Entry 1N8R (X-ray diffraction, 3.00 A resolution); this record covers chains A and E of the 30 polymer chains in the assembly.

Chain A:
Molecule: 23S ribosomal RNA
From: Haloarcula marismortui
Sequence (2922 nucleotides; each row starts with the number of its first residue):
     2 UUGGCUACUAUGCCAGCUGGUGGAUUGCUCGGCUCAGGCGCUGAUGAAGG
    52 ACGUGCCAAGCUGCGAUAAGCCAUGGGGAGCCGCACGGAGGCGAAGAACC
   102 AUGGAUUUCCGAAUGAGAAUCUCUCUAACAAUUGCUUCGCGCAAUGAGGA
   152 ACCCCGAGAACUGAAACAUCUCAGUAUCGGGAGGAACAGAAAACGCAAUG
   202 UGAUGUCGUUAGUAACCGCGAGUGAACGCGAUACAGCCCAAACCGAAGCC
   252 CUCACGGGCAAUGUGGUGUCAGGGCUACCUCUCAUCAGCCGACCGUCUCG
   302 ACGAAGUCUCUUGGAACAGAGCGUGAUACAGGGUGACAACCCCGUACUCG
   352 AGACCAGUACGACGUGCGGUAGUGCCAGAGUAGCGGGGGUUGGAUAUCCC
   402 UCGCGAAUAACGCAGGCAUCGACUGCGAAGGCUAAACACAACCUGAGACC
   452 GAUAGUGAACAAGUAGUGUGAACGAACGCUGCAAAGUACCCUCAGAAGGG
   502 AGGCGAAAUAGAGCAUGAAAUCAGUUGGCGAUCGAGCGACAGGGCAUACA
   552 AGGUCCCUCGACGAAUGACCGACGCGCGAGCGUCCAGUAAGACUCACGGG
   602 AAGCCGAUGUUCUGUCGUACGUUUUGAAAAACGAGCCAGGGAGUGUGUCU
   652 GCAUGGCAAGUCUAACCGGAGUAUCCGGGGAGGCACAGGGAAACCGACAU
   702 GGCCGCAGGGCUUUGCCCGAGGGCCGCCGUCUUCAAGGGCGGGGAGCCAU
   752 GUGGACACGACCCGAAUCCGGACGAUCUACGCAUGGACAAGAUGAAGCGU
   802 GCCGAAAGGCACGUGGAAGUCUGUUAGAGUUGGUGUCCUACAAUACCCUC
   852 UCGUGAUCUAUGUGUAGGGGUGAAAGGCCCAUCGAGUCCGGCAACAGCUG
   902 GUUCCAAUCGAAACAUGUCGAAGCAUGACCUCCGCCGAGGUAGUCUGUGA
   952 GGUAGAGCGACCGAUUGGUGUGUCCGCCUCCGAGAGGAGUCGGCACACCU
  1002 GUCAAACUCCAAACUUACAGACGCCGUUUGACGCGGGGAUUCCGGUGCGC
  1052 GGGGUAAGCCUGUGUACCAGGAGGGGAACAACCCAGAGAUAGGUUAAGGU
  1102 CCCCAAGUGUGGAUUAAGUGUAAUCCUCUGAAGGUGGUCUCGAGCCCUAG
  1152 ACAGCCGGGAGGUGAGCUUAGAAGCAGCUACCCUCUAAGAAAAGCGUAAC
  1202 AGCUUACCGGCCGAGGUUUGAGGCGCCCAAAAUGAUCGGGACUCAAAUCC
  1252 ACCACCGAGACCUGUCCGUACCACUCAUACUGGUAAUCGAGUAGAUUGGC
  1302 GCUCUAAUUGGAUGGAAGUAGGGGUGAAAACUCCUAUGGACCGAUUAGUG
  1352 ACGAAAAUCCUGGCCAUAGUAGCAGCGAUAGUCGGGUGAGAACCCCGACG
  1402 GCCUAAUGGAUAAGGGUUCCUCAGCACUGCUGAUCAGCUGAGGGUUAGCC
  1452 GGUCCUAAGUCAUACCGCAACUCGACUAUGACGAAAUGGGAAACGGGUUA
  1502 AUAUUCCCGUGCCACUAUGCAGUGAAAGUUGACGCCCUGGGGUCGAUCAC
  1552 GCUGGGCAUUCGCCCAGUCGAACCGUCCAACUCCGUGGAAGCCGUAAUGG
  1602 CAGGAAGCGGACGAACGGCGGCAUAGGGAAACGUGAUUCAACCUGGGGCC
  1652 CAUGAAAAGACGAGCAUAGUGUCCGUACCGAGAACCGACACAGGUGUCCA
  1702 UGGCGGCGAAAGCCAAGGCCUGUCGGGAGCAACCAACGUUAGGGAAUUCG
  1752 GCAAGUUAGUCCCGUACCUUCGGAAGAAGGGAUGCCUGCUCCGGAACGGA
  1802 GCAGGUCGCAGUGACUCGGAAGCUCGGACUGUCUAGUAACAACAUAGGUG
  1852 ACCGCAAAUCCGCAAGGACUCGUACGGUCACUGAAUCCUGCCCAGUGCAG
  1902 GUAUCUGAACACCUCGUACAAGAGGACGAAGGACCUGUCAACGGCGGGGG
  1952 UAACUAUGACCCUCUUAAGGUAGCGUAGUACCUUGCCGCAUCAGUAGCGG
  2002 CUUGCAUGAAUGGAUUAACCAGAGCUUCACUGUCCCAACGUUGGGCCCGG
  2052 UGAACUGUACAUUCCAGUGCGGAGUCUGGAGACACCCAGGGGGAAGCGAA
  2102 GACCCUAUGGAGCUUUACUGCAGGCUGUCGCUGAGACGUGGUCGCCGAUG
  2152 UGCAGCAUAGGUAGGAGACACUACACAGGUACCCGCGCUAGCGGGCCACC
  2202 GAGUCAACAGUGAAAUACUACCCGUCGGUGACUGCGACUCUCACUCCGGG
  2252 AGGAGGACACCGAUAGCCGGGCAGUUUGACUGGGGCGGUACGCGCUCGAA
  2302 AAGAUAUCGAGCGCGCCCUAUGGCUAUCUCAGCCGGGACAGAGACCCGGC
  2352 GAAGAGUGCAAGAGCAAAAGAUAGCUUGACAGUGUUCUUCCCAACGAGGA
  2402 ACGCUGACGCGAAAGCGUGGUCUAGCGAACCAAUUAGCCUGCUUGAUGCG
  2452 GGCAAUUGAUGACAGAAAAGCUACCCUAGGGAUAACAGAGUCGUCACUCG
  2502 CAAGAGCACAUAUCGACCGAGUGGCUUGCUACCUCGAUGUCGGUUCCCUC
  2552 CAUCCUGCCCGUGCAGAAGCGGGCAAGGGUGAGGUUGUUCGCCUAUUAAA
  2602 GGAGGUCGUGAGCUGGGUUUAGACCGUCGUGAGACAGGUCGGCUGCUAUC
  2652 UACUGGGUGUGUAAUGGUGUCUGACAAGAACGACCGUAUAGUACGAGAGG
  2702 AACUACGGUUGGUGGCCACUGGUGUACCGGUUGUUCGAGAGAGCACGUGC
  2752 CGGGUAGCCACGCCACACGGGGUAAGAGCUGAACGCAUCUAAGCUCGAAA
  2802 CCCACUUGGAAAAGAGACACCGCCGAGGUCCCGCGUACAAGACGCGGUCG
  2852 AUAGACUCGGGGUGUGCGCGUCGAGGUAACGAGACGUUAAGCCCACGAGC
  2902 ACUAACAGACCAAAGCCAUCAU
Not modelled in the structure: 2-9, 126-127, 715, 971-998, 1560, 1952-1963, 2137-2236, 2339-2343, 2665-2666, 2915-2923
Bound ions: Mg2+ site 1 near G28 (its only coordinating residue here); Na+ site 1: C40, G41; Na+ site 2: G56, A59, G61; Na+ site 3 near U108 (its only coordinating residue here); Mg2+ site 2 near U115 (its only coordinating residue here); Na+ site 4: C141, G142; Na+ site 5 near U146 (its only coordinating residue here); Mg2+ site 3: C162, U2276; K+: C162, U163, U172; Mg2+ site 4: A165, A167, C168; Na+ site 6: A165, A166, A167; Mg2+ site 5: A166, G219; 62 more Na+ sites not listed; 97 more Mg2+ sites not listed
Small-molecule neighbours: virginiamycin m1 (VIR): G2102, A2103, C2104, A2474, A2486, C2487, A2538, U2539, G2540, U2620

Chain E:
Name: 50S ribosomal protein L4E
From: Haloarcula marismortui
UniProtKB: P12735 (RL4_HALMA); residues 1-246 here = UniProt positions 1-246
Sequence (246 residues; numbered 1 to 246; the number before each row is that of its first residue):
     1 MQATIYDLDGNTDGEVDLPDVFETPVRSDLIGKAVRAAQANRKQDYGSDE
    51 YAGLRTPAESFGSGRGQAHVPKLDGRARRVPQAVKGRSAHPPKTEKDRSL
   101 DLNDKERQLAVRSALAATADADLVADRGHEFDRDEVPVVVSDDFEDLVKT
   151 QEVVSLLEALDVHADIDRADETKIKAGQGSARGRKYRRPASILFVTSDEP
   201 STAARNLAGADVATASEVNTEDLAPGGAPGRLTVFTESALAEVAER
Bound ions: Na+: Asp-45, Thr-94, Lys-96

Chain A / chain E interface:
Contacting residue pairs (219; chain A residue first):
  C29(A) / Gln-178(E)  phosphate contact
  U30(A) / Ala-181(E)  phosphate contact
  C34(A) / Gly-47(E)  hydrogen bond to the sugar
  C34(A) / Ser-48(E)  sugar contact
  C34(A) / Asp-49(E)  phosphate contact
  U35(A) / Asp-45(E)  hydrogen bond to the sugar
  U35(A) / Tyr-46(E)  sugar contact
  U35(A) / Gly-47(E)  sugar contact
  U35(A) / Asp-49(E)  phosphate contact
  U35(A) / Thr-94(E)  hydrogen bond to the phosphate
  C36(A) / Asp-45(E)  sugar contact
  G326(A) / Gln-151(E)  phosphate contact
  G326(A) / Asn-206(E)  base contact
  A327(A) / Lys-149(E)  salt bridge to the phosphate
  A327(A) / Thr-150(E)  sugar contact
  A327(A) / Gln-151(E)  hydrogen bond to the base
  A327(A) / Asn-206(E)  hydrogen bond to the base
  A327(A) / Leu-207(E)  base contact
  U328(A) / Val-148(E)  sugar contact
  U328(A) / Lys-149(E)  salt bridge to the phosphate
  U328(A) / Thr-150(E)  hydrogen bond to the phosphate
  U328(A) / Thr-202(E)  sugar contact
  U328(A) / Arg-205(E)  phosphate contact
  A329(A) / Arg-205(E)  salt bridge to the phosphate
  A329(A) / Asn-206(E)  phosphate contact
  C330(A) / Asp-170(E)  base contact
  C330(A) / Arg-188(E)  base contact
  C330(A) / Asn-206(E)  hydrogen bond to the sugar
  C330(A) / Ala-208(E)  base contact
  G332(A) / Tyr-186(E)  phosphate contact
  G333(A) / Lys-185(E)  phosphate contact
  G333(A) / Tyr-186(E)  phosphate contact
  C338(A) / Ile-174(E)  sugar contact
  A339(A) / Tyr-186(E)  hydrogen bond to the phosphate
  A347(A) / Arg-205(E)  hydrogen bond to the sugar
  A447(A) / Gln-44(E)  hydrogen bond to the sugar
  G448(A) / Gln-44(E)  hydrogen bond to the sugar
  G448(A) / Arg-184(E)  hydrogen bond to the sugar
  A449(A) / Lys-43(E)  base contact
  A449(A) / Gln-44(E)  hydrogen bond to the phosphate
  A449(A) / Arg-184(E)  phosphate contact
  C450(A) / Tyr-46(E)  sugar contact
  C450(A) / Arg-182(E)  salt bridge to the phosphate
  C450(A) / Arg-184(E)  salt bridge to the phosphate
  C451(A) / Arg-182(E)  salt bridge to the phosphate
  G452(A) / Gln-178(E)  hydrogen bond to the sugar
  G452(A) / Arg-182(E)  hydrogen bond to the base
  U454(A) / Val-84(E)  phosphate contact
  A455(A) / Val-84(E)  phosphate contact
  A455(A) / Lys-85(E)  hydrogen bond to the phosphate
  G456(A) / Ser-88(E)  phosphate contact
  U457(A) / Ser-48(E)  phosphate contact
  U457(A) / Asp-49(E)  hydrogen bond to the phosphate
  U457(A) / Ala-52(E)  phosphate contact
  U457(A) / Arg-55(E)  hydrogen bond to the phosphate
  G458(A) / Ala-52(E)  phosphate contact
  G458(A) / Gly-53(E)  hydrogen bond to the phosphate
  G458(A) / Arg-55(E)  salt bridge to the phosphate
  G458(A) / Lys-85(E)  hydrogen bond to the phosphate
  A459(A) / Lys-85(E)  salt bridge to the phosphate
  C474(A) / Pro-57(E)  phosphate contact
  C474(A) / Leu-73(E)  phosphate contact
  C474(A) / Asp-74(E)  hydrogen bond to the sugar
  G475(A) / Thr-56(E)  hydrogen bond to the phosphate
  G475(A) / Pro-57(E)  phosphate contact
  G475(A) / Leu-73(E)  phosphate contact
  G475(A) / Asp-74(E)  sugar contact
  A476(A) / Arg-76(E)  sugar contact
  A476(A) / Arg-78(E)  salt bridge to the phosphate
  A477(A) / Lys-85(E)  salt bridge to the phosphate
  G640(A) / Val-84(E)  base contact
  G641(A) / Gln-82(E)  hydrogen bond to the base
  G642(A) / Pro-81(E)  sugar contact
  G642(A) / Gln-82(E)  sugar contact
  A643(A) / Ala-89(E)  sugar contact
  A643(A) / His-90(E)  phosphate contact
  G644(A) / His-90(E)  sugar contact
  U645(A) / His-90(E)  sugar contact
  U645(A) / Lys-93(E)  hydrogen bond to the base
  G646(A) / Lys-93(E)  sugar contact
  G646(A) / Glu-95(E)  sugar contact
  G646(A) / Lys-96(E)  salt bridge to the phosphate
  U647(A) / Glu-95(E)  sugar contact
  U647(A) / Lys-96(E)  phosphate contact
  U647(A) / Asp-97(E)  hydrogen bond to the phosphate
  G656(A) / Arg-27(E)  phosphate contact
  G656(A) / Leu-30(E)  sugar contact
  G656(A) / Asn-103(E)  base contact
  G656(A) / Glu-106(E)  hydrogen bond to the base
  G657(A) / Arg-27(E)  salt bridge to the phosphate
  G657(A) / Asn-103(E)  base contact
  G657(A) / Lys-105(E)  sugar contact
  G657(A) / Glu-106(E)  sugar contact
  G657(A) / Leu-109(E)  phosphate contact
  C658(A) / Lys-105(E)  hydrogen bond to the sugar
  U662(A) / Lys-105(E)  salt bridge to the phosphate
  C663(A) / Asn-103(E)  phosphate contact
  C663(A) / Lys-105(E)  salt bridge to the phosphate
  U664(A) / Leu-102(E)  phosphate contact
  U664(A) / Asn-103(E)  phosphate contact
  U664(A) / Asp-104(E)  hydrogen bond to the phosphate
  G670(A) / Glu-217(E)  hydrogen bond to the base
  A671(A) / Glu-217(E)  hydrogen bond to the sugar
  G672(A) / Pro-200(E)  base contact
  G672(A) / Ala-213(E)  base contact
  G672(A) / Thr-214(E)  hydrogen bond to the base
  G672(A) / Glu-217(E)  base contact
  G672(A) / Val-218(E)  hydrogen bond to the base
  G672(A) / Asn-219(E)  base contact
  G672(A) / Asp-222(E)  hydrogen bond to the base
  A674(A) / Gln-44(E)  hydrogen bond to the base
  U675(A) / Ala-38(E)  hydrogen bond to the sugar
  U675(A) / Asn-41(E)  phosphate contact
  U675(A) / Arg-42(E)  hydrogen bond to the sugar
  C676(A) / Ala-37(E)  phosphate contact
  C676(A) / Ala-38(E)  phosphate contact
  C676(A) / Asn-41(E)  hydrogen bond to the phosphate
  C676(A) / Glu-217(E)  base contact
  C676(A) / Asn-219(E)  hydrogen bond to the sugar
  C677(A) / Arg-107(E)  salt bridge to the phosphate
  C677(A) / Ser-216(E)  hydrogen bond to the sugar
  C677(A) / Glu-217(E)  sugar contact
  C677(A) / Arg-246(E)  sugar contact
  G678(A) / Arg-107(E)  salt bridge to the phosphate
  G678(A) / Gln-108(E)  hydrogen bond to the phosphate
  C749(A) / Asn-103(E)  hydrogen bond to the sugar
  A750(A) / Lys-33(E)  base contact
  A750(A) / Asp-101(E)  hydrogen bond to the sugar
  A750(A) / Asn-103(E)  sugar contact
  U751(A) / Leu-100(E)  phosphate contact
  U751(A) / Asp-101(E)  hydrogen bond to the phosphate
  G760(A) / Lys-93(E)  base contact
  C762(A) / His-90(E)  hydrogen bond to the sugar
  C763(A) / Arg-87(E)  phosphate contact
  C763(A) / His-90(E)  phosphate contact
  C764(A) / His-69(E)  sugar contact
  C764(A) / Val-80(E)  phosphate contact
  C764(A) / Pro-81(E)  sugar contact
  C764(A) / Gln-82(E)  hydrogen bond to the sugar
  C764(A) / Arg-87(E)  salt bridge to the phosphate
  G765(A) / His-69(E)  hydrogen bond to the sugar
  G765(A) / Pro-71(E)  phosphate contact
  G765(A) / Val-80(E)  phosphate contact
  A766(A) / Ser-60(E)  hydrogen bond to the phosphate
  A766(A) / Gly-62(E)  phosphate contact
  A766(A) / His-69(E)  phosphate contact
  A767(A) / Gly-62(E)  phosphate contact
  C890(A) / Pro-57(E)  phosphate contact
  G891(A) / Pro-57(E)  phosphate contact
  A894(A) / Leu-54(E)  base contact
  A894(A) / Arg-87(E)  hydrogen bond to the base
  C1305(A) / Gly-177(E)  phosphate contact
  C1305(A) / Gln-178(E)  hydrogen bond to the phosphate
  C1305(A) / Gly-179(E)  phosphate contact
  C1305(A) / Arg-184(E)  hydrogen bond to the phosphate
  U1306(A) / Lys-43(E)  sugar contact
  U1306(A) / Lys-175(E)  salt bridge to the phosphate
  U1306(A) / Gly-179(E)  phosphate contact
  U1306(A) / Arg-184(E)  salt bridge to the phosphate
  A1307(A) / Gln-39(E)  hydrogen bond to the sugar
  A1307(A) / Lys-175(E)  salt bridge to the phosphate
  A1307(A) / Gly-226(E)  sugar contact
  A1308(A) / Arg-127(E)  hydrogen bond to the phosphate
  A1308(A) / Arg-187(E)  salt bridge to the phosphate
  A1308(A) / Pro-225(E)  sugar contact
  A1308(A) / Gly-226(E)  sugar contact
  A1308(A) / Ala-228(E)  sugar contact
  U1309(A) / Arg-127(E)  salt bridge to the phosphate
  U1309(A) / Arg-168(E)  salt bridge to the phosphate
  U1309(A) / Arg-187(E)  salt bridge to the phosphate
  U1309(A) / Pro-189(E)  phosphate contact
  U1309(A) / Ala-190(E)  hydrogen bond to the phosphate
  U1310(A) / Gly-128(E)  phosphate contact
  U1310(A) / Arg-168(E)  salt bridge to the phosphate
  U1310(A) / Lys-173(E)  base contact
  U1310(A) / Arg-187(E)  base contact
  U1310(A) / Pro-189(E)  phosphate contact
  G1311(A) / Lys-173(E)  base contact
  C1342(A) / Ile-174(E)  hydrogen bond to the base
  C1343(A) / Ile-174(E)  hydrogen bond to the base
  C1343(A) / Lys-175(E)  phosphate contact
  C1343(A) / Ala-176(E)  phosphate contact
  C1343(A) / Gly-177(E)  hydrogen bond to the phosphate
  G1344(A) / Lys-173(E)  hydrogen bond to the base
  A1348(A) / Arg-36(E)  hydrogen bond to the sugar
  G1349(A) / Arg-36(E)  salt bridge to the phosphate
  G1351(A) / Tyr-46(E)  sugar contact
  G1351(A) / Lys-96(E)  salt bridge to the phosphate
  A1352(A) / Tyr-46(E)  hydrogen bond to the phosphate
  A1352(A) / Ser-48(E)  base contact
  A1352(A) / Ser-88(E)  hydrogen bond to the base
  A1352(A) / His-90(E)  sugar contact
  A1352(A) / Pro-91(E)  sugar contact
  A1352(A) / Pro-92(E)  base contact
  A1358(A) / Gln-82(E)  base contact
  U1359(A) / Ser-63(E)  base contact
  U1359(A) / Gly-66(E)  base contact
  U1359(A) / Gln-67(E)  hydrogen bond to the base
  U1359(A) / Ala-68(E)  phosphate contact
  U1359(A) / His-69(E)  hydrogen bond to the base
  C1360(A) / Ala-68(E)  phosphate contact
  C1360(A) / Val-70(E)  sugar contact
  C1360(A) / Gln-82(E)  hydrogen bond to the sugar
  C1361(A) / Ala-77(E)  phosphate contact
  C1361(A) / Gln-82(E)  sugar contact
  C1361(A) / Ala-83(E)  sugar contact
  C1361(A) / Val-84(E)  hydrogen bond to the sugar
  U1362(A) / Arg-76(E)  hydrogen bond to the phosphate
  U1362(A) / Ala-77(E)  hydrogen bond to the phosphate
  U1362(A) / Val-84(E)  sugar contact
  G1363(A) / Arg-76(E)  salt bridge to the phosphate
  A2100(A) / Gly-64(E)  sugar contact
  A2100(A) / Arg-65(E)  phosphate contact
  A2100(A) / Gly-66(E)  phosphate contact
  A2101(A) / Ser-63(E)  sugar contact
  A2101(A) / Gly-64(E)  hydrogen bond to the phosphate
  A2101(A) / Arg-65(E)  hydrogen bond to the phosphate
  A2101(A) / Gly-66(E)  hydrogen bond to the phosphate
  A2479(A) / Ser-63(E)  hydrogen bond to the phosphate
Other interface residues (no listed pair), chain A (96 interface residues in all): C348, G467, G680, G752, A761, G892, A1345
Other interface residues (no listed pair), chain E (119 interface residues in all): Asp-29, Ala-40, Tyr-51, Phe-61, Gly-75, Val-111, Val-154, Thr-172, Ser-180, Gly-183, Ala-203, Val-212, Glu-221

Summary:
96 residues of chain A and 119 residues of chain E are in contact; the contacts include 70 hydrogen bonds and
28 salt bridges. Polar contacts include A327(A)/Gln-151(E), A327(A)/Asn-206(E) and G452(A)/Arg-182(E). Chain A
binds virginiamycin m1.
Here chain A is 23S ribosomal RNA and chain E is 50S ribosomal protein L4E, both from Haloarcula marismortui.
Entry 1N8R (Structure of large ribosomal subunit in complex with virginiamycin M) was determined by X-ray
diffraction together with 1K73, 1KC8 and 1NJI from the same study.
